PDB entry 7SCZ | electron microscopy, 3.50 A resolution | chains I and A of the 11 polymer chains in the assembly

Chain I:
Molecule: 147-nt DNA strand
Sequence (147 nucleotides; row label = number of the first residue in the row; numbers below 1 keep their minus sign (DA-73 is residue -73)):
   -73 ATCGGATGTA TATATCTGAC ACGTGCCTGG AGACTAGGGA GTAATCCCCT TGGCGGTTAA
   -13 AACGCGGGGG ACAGCGCGTA CGTGCGTTTA AGCGGTGCTA GAGCTGTCTA CGACCAATTG
    47 AGCGGCCTCG GCACCGGGAT TCTCGAT

Chain A:
Name: Histone H3.1
Organism: Homo sapiens
UniProt: P68431 (H31_HUMAN); residues 0-135 here correspond to UniProt positions 1-136 (UniProt number = residue number + 1)
Chain sequence (139 residues; row label = number of the first residue in the row; numbers below 1 keep their minus sign (Gly-3 is residue -3)):
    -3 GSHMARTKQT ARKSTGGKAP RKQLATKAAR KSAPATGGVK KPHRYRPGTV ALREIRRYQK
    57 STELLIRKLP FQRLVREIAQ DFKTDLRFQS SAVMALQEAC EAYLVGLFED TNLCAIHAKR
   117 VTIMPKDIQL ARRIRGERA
Unresolved in the structure: -3 to 37, 134-135
Differences from the reference sequence: expression tag (-3 to -1)
Swiss-Prot annotation at these positions:
  - modified residue: Arg2 (Asymmetric dimethylarginine), Thr3 (Phosphothreonine), Lys4 (Allysine), Gln5 (5-glutamyl dopamine), Thr6 (Phosphothreonine), Arg8 (Citrulline), Lys9 (N6,N6,N6-trimethyllysine), Ser10 (ADP-ribosylserine), Thr11 (Phosphothreonine), Lys14 (N6-(2-hydroxyisobutyryl)lysine), Arg17 (Asymmetric dimethylarginine), Lys18 (N6-(2-hydroxyisobutyryl)lysine), Lys23 (N6-(2-hydroxyisobutyryl)lysine), Arg26 (Citrulline), Lys27 (N6,N6,N6-trimethyllysine), Ser28 (ADP-ribosylserine), Lys36 (N6,N6,N6-trimethyllysine), Lys37 (N6-methyllysine), Tyr41 (Phosphotyrosine), Lys56 (N6,N6,N6-trimethyllysine) and 8 more in UniProt
  - lipidation: Lys18 (N6-decanoyllysine)

Interface between chain I and chain A:
Contacting residue pairs (28):
  DT-67(I) - His39(A)  phosphate contact
  DT-67(I) - Tyr41(A)  sugar contact
  DG-66(I) - Tyr41(A)  hydrogen bond to the phosphate
  DG-66(I) - Arg49(A)  hydrogen bond to the phosphate
  DT-65(I) - Arg49(A)  phosphate contact
  DA-1(I) - Lys115(A)  salt bridge to the phosphate
  DG8(I) - Arg40(A)  base contact
  DG8(I) - Pro43(A)  phosphate contact
  DG8(I) - Gly44(A)  hydrogen bond to the phosphate
  DT9(I) - Arg40(A)  hydrogen bond to the base
  DT9(I) - Tyr41(A)  sugar contact
  DT9(I) - Arg42(A)  sugar contact
  DT9(I) - Pro43(A)  sugar contact
  DT9(I) - Gly44(A)  hydrogen bond to the phosphate
  DT9(I) - Thr45(A)  hydrogen bond to the phosphate
  DT9(I) - Val46(A)  hydrogen bond to the phosphate
  DT9(I) - Ala47(A)  hydrogen bond to the phosphate
  DG10(I) - Arg40(A)  phosphate contact
  DG10(I) - Tyr41(A)  hydrogen bond to the phosphate
  DG10(I) - Val46(A)  phosphate contact
  DA17(I) - Arg63(A)  phosphate contact
  DA17(I) - Leu65(A)  phosphate contact
  DA17(I) - Pro66(A)  phosphate contact
  DA17(I) - Arg69(A)  salt bridge to the phosphate
  DG18(I) - Arg63(A)  salt bridge to the phosphate
  DG18(I) - Lys64(A)  hydrogen bond to the phosphate
  DG18(I) - Leu65(A)  hydrogen bond to the phosphate
  DG27(I) - Arg83(A)  sugar contact
Also at the interface, not in a pair above, chain I (15 interface residues in all): DA-64, DC-2, DC7, DA26, DA28
Also at the interface, not in a pair above, chain A (19 interface residues in all): Lys56, Thr118

Summary:
Chain I and chain A form an interface of 15 and 19 residues respectively; the contacts include 11 hydrogen
bonds and 3 salt bridges. Among the polar pairs are DT9(I)-Arg40(A), DG-66(I)-Tyr41(A) and DG-66(I)-Arg49(A).
Chain I is a 147-nt DNA strand and chain A is Histone H3.1 (Homo sapiens); the structure, Nuc147 bound to
multiple BRCTs, was determined by electron microscopy, deposited together with 7SCY.
